7U32 - chains A and Y of the 20 polymer chains in the assembly; structure by electron microscopy, 3.46 A resolution.

== Chain A ==
Name: Integrase
Source organism: Visna/maedi virus EV1 KV1772
Notes: EC 2.7.7.-, 3.1.-.-
Reference sequence: P35956 (POL_VILVK); residues 1-281 here correspond to UniProt positions 1226-1506 (UniProt number = residue number + 1225)
Sequence (281 residues; each row starts with the number of its first residue):
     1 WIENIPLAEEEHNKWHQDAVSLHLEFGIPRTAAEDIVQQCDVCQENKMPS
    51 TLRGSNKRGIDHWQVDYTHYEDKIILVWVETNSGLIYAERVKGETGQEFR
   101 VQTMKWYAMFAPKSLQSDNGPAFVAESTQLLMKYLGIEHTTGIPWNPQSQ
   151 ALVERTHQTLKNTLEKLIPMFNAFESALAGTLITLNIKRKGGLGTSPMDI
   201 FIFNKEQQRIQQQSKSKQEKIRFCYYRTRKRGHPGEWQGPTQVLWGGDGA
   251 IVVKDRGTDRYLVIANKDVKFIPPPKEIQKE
Unresolved in the structure: 277-281
Swiss-Prot annotation at these positions:
  - zinc finger: Glu3 to Gln44 (Integrase-type)
  - DNA-binding region: Arg222 to Pro274 (Integrase-type)
  - binding site (Zn(2+)): His12, His16, Cys40, Cys43
  - binding site (Mg(2+)): Asp66, Asp118, Glu154
Ion coordination: Zn2+: His12, His16, Cys40, Cys43; Ca2+: Asp66, Glu154
From the paper describing this entry:
  - catalytic residues: Asp66, Asp118, Glu154
  - binding site for DNA ev272: Arg231
  - Zn2+ coordination: His12
  - self-association interface (contacts with another copy of this molecule): Phe223, Tyr225, Trp245, Val252, Tyr261, Val263, Ile272
  - mutagenesis - E154Q, Y225A, W245E, W245L, V252A, V252D, I272E: abolished catalytic activity
  - mutagenesis - F223A, R231E, Y261A, Y261E, V263E: decreased catalytic activity
  - specificity-determining residues: Trp145, Arg231 (proposed by the authors, not directly observed)

== Chain Y ==
Molecule: DNA ev273
Sequence (29 nucleotides; row label = number of the first residue in the row):
     1 GCTGCGAGATCCGCTCCGGTGTTGCACGG
Unresolved in the structure: 18-29

== Interface between chain A and chain Y ==
Pairs across the interface (25; chain A residue first):
  Arg53(A) - DG4(Y)  phosphate contact
  Gly54(A) - DT3(Y)  phosphate contact
  Gly54(A) - DG4(Y)  hydrogen bond to the phosphate
  Ser55(A) - DT3(Y)  base contact
  Ser55(A) - DG4(Y)  phosphate contact
  Ser55(A) - DC5(Y)  phosphate contact
  Asn56(A) - DG4(Y)  phosphate contact
  Asn56(A) - DC5(Y)  sugar contact
  Arg58(A) - DG6(Y)  salt bridge to the phosphate
  Gly142(A) - DT3(Y)  phosphate contact
  Ile143(A) - DC2(Y)  phosphate contact
  Ile143(A) - DT3(Y)  hydrogen bond to the phosphate
  Asn146(A) - DT3(Y)  sugar contact
  Asn146(A) - DG4(Y)  hydrogen bond to the phosphate
  Gln148(A) - DG4(Y)  base contact
  Ser149(A) - DT3(Y)  sugar contact
  Ala151(A) - DG4(Y)  base contact
  Ala151(A) - DC5(Y)  sugar contact
  Leu152(A) - DC5(Y)  sugar contact
  Arg155(A) - DC5(Y)  base contact
  Arg155(A) - DG6(Y)  hydrogen bond to the base
  Arg155(A) - DA7(Y)  hydrogen bond to the sugar
  Thr159(A) - DA7(Y)  sugar contact
  Asn162(A) - DG8(Y)  phosphate contact
  Arg189(A) - DA7(Y)  salt bridge to the phosphate
Other interface residues (no listed pair), chain A (21 interface residues in all): Lys57, Gln116, Thr141, Glu154, Gln158

== Overview ==
21 residues of chain A face 7 of chain Y across their interface; the contacts include 5 hydrogen bonds and 2
salt bridges. Polar contacts include Arg155(A)-DG6(Y), Arg155(A)-DA7(Y) and Gly54(A)-DG4(Y). From the paper:
catalytic residues Asp66(A), Asp118(A) and Glu154(A); E154Q, Y225A and W245E of chain A, among others, abolish
catalytic activity; 12 substitutions were tested in all.
Here chain A is Integrase (Visna/maedi virus EV1 KV1772) and chain Y is DNA ev273. Entry 7U32 (MVV cleaved
synaptic complex (CSC) intasome at 3.4 A resolution) was determined by electron microscopy together with 7Z1Z
from the same study.
